Entry 7AU5 (X-ray diffraction, 2.20 A resolution); this record covers chains A and F of the 6 polymer chains in the assembly.

Chain A:
Molecule: Tubulin alpha-1B chain
From: Bos taurus
UniProt: P81947 (TBA1B_BOVIN); residue numbers follow UniProt; this construct covers 1-451
Amino-acid sequence (451 residues; row label = number of the first residue in the row):
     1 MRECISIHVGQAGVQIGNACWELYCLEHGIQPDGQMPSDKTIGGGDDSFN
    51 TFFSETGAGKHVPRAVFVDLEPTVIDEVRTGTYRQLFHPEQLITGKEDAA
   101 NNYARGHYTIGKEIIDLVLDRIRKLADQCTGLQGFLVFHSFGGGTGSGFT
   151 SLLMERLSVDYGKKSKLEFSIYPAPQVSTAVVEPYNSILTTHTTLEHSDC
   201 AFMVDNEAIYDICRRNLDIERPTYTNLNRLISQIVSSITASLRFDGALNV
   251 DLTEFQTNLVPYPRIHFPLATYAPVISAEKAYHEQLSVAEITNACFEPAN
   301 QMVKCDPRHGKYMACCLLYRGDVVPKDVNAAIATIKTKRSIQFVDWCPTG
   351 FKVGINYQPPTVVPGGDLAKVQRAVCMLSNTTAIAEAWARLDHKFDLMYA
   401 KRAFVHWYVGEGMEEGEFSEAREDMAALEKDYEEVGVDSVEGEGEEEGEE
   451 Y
Disordered / not traced: 439-451
Ion coordination: Ca2+: D39, T41, G44, E55
Residues lining bound ligands:
  - GTP (guanosine-5'-triphosphate): G10, Q11, A12, Q15, I16, D69, D98, A99, A100, N101, S140, G142, G143, G144, T145, G146, I171, P173, V177, S178, T179, E183, N206, Y224, L227, N228, I231
  - RYK ((5R)-5-[(1S)-4,5-dimethoxy-1,3-dihydro-2-benzofuran-1-yl]-N-ethyl-4-methoxy-7,8-dihydro-5H-[1,3]dioxolo[4,5-g]isoquinoline-6-carboxamide): T179, A180, V181
From the paper describing this entry:
  - binding site for RYK: V181
  - conformationally variable residues (loop rearrangement): T179

Chain F:
Molecule: Tubulin-Tyrosine Ligase
From: Gallus gallus
UniProt: E1BQ43 (E1BQ43_CHICK); residue numbers follow UniProt; this construct covers 1-378
Amino-acid sequence (384 residues; each row starts with the number of its first residue):
     1 MYTFVVRDENSSVYAEVSRLLLATGQWKRLRKDNPRFNLMLGERNRLPFG
    51 RLGHEPGLVQLVNYYRGADKLCRKASLVKLIKTSPELSESCTWFPESYVI
   101 YPTNLKTPVAPAQNGIRHLINNTRTDEREVFLAAYNRRREGREGNVWIAK
   151 SSAGAKGEGILISSEASELLDFIDEQGQVHVIQKYLEKPLLLEPGHRKFD
   201 IRSWVLVDHLYNIYLYREGVLRTSSEPYNSANFQDKTCHLTNHCIQKEYS
   251 KNYGRYEEGNEMFFEEFNQYLMDALNTTLENSILLQIKHIIRSCLMCIEP
   301 AISTKHLHYQSFQLFGFDFMVDEELKVWLIEVNGAPACAQKLYAELCQGI
   351 VDVAISSVFPLADTGQKTSQPTSIFIKLHHHHHH
Disordered / not traced: 104-124, 156-158, 363-370, 381-384
Construct notes: expression tag (379-384)
Ion coordination: Mg2+: E331 (together with AMP-PCP)
Residues lining bound ligands: AMP-PCP (ACP; phosphomethylphosphonic acid adenylate ester): K74, P95, I148, K150, I160, Q183, K184, Y185, L186, K198, D200, R202, R222, H239, L240, T241, N242, D318, M320, I330, E331, N333

Chain A / chain F interface:
Residue-residue contacts (22):
  Q176(A) - P56(F)
  E207(A) - H54(F)  salt bridge
  E297(A) - H306(F)  salt bridge
  P298(A) - L307(F)  hydrophobic
  K304(A) - H54(F)
  C305(A) - H308(F)
  D306(A) - R66(F)
  R308(A) - P300(F)  hydrogen bond (side chain-backbone)
  R308(A) - A301(F)  hydrogen bond (side chain-backbone)
  R308(A) - I302(F)
  R308(A) - S303(F)  hydrogen bond (side chain-backbone)
  H309(A) - R66(F)  hydrogen bond (side chain-backbone)
  H309(A) - G67(F)
  H309(A) - A301(F)
  K338(A) - P300(F)
  S340(A) - A301(F)
  E386(A) - G50(F)
  E386(A) - R66(F)  salt bridge
  R390(A) - G50(F)
  R390(A) - H54(F)
  H393(A) - R51(F)
  E433(A) - R46(F)  salt bridge
Interface residues without a listed pair, chain F (15 interface residues in all): G53

Summary:
Chain A and chain F each contribute 15 residues to their interface, with 4 hydrogen bonds and 4 salt bridges.
Among the polar pairs are E207(A)-H54(F), E297(A)-H306(F) and E386(A)-R66(F). Ligands of chain A: GTP and
compound RYK. Chain F binds AMP-PCP. From the paper: a binding site for RYK at V181(A); conformational
variability at T179(A).
Chain A is Tubulin alpha-1B chain (Bos taurus) and chain F is Tubulin-Tyrosine Ligase (Gallus gallus); the
structure, Tubulin-noscapine-analogue-14e complex, was determined by X-ray diffraction.
